9F24 - chains A and C; structure by X-ray diffraction, 2.06 A resolution.

[Chain A]
Molecule: Green fluorescent protein
Source organism: Aequorea victoria
UniProtKB: P42212 (GFP_AEQVI); aligned to UniProt positions 2-238 over residues 2-238
Sequence (239 residues; numbered -2 to 238; 2 numbers in that range are skipped by the numbering (no residue carries them; nothing is unmodelled there); the number before each row is that of its first residue; numbers below 1 keep their minus sign (Gly-2 is residue -2)):
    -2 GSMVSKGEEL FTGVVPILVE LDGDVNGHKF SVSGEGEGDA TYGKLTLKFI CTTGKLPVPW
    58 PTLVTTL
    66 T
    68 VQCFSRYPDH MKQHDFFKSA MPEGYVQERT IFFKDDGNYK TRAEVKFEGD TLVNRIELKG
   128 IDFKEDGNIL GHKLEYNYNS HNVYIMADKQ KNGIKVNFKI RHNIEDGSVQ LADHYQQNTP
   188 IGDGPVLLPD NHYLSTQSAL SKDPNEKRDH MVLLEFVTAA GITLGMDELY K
Disordered / not traced: -2 to 0, 235-238
Glycans and other covalent adducts: covalent link Leu64-Thr66; covalent link Thr66-Val68
Modified / non-standard residues: Thr66 (chromophore; CRO)
Differences from the reference sequence: expression tag (-2 to 1); engineered mutation Leu64 (Phe in P42212), Leu231 (His in P42212); chromophore (66, 66, 66)

[Chain C]
Molecule: DARPin DP4
Source organism: synthetic construct
Notes: antibody fragment or engineered binder
Sequence (123 residues; each row starts with the number of its first residue):
    12 GSDLGKKLLE AARAGQGDEV RILMANGADV NAEDLHGSTP LHLAALIGHL EIVEVLLKYG
    72 ADVNASDMWG NTPLHLAAWS GHLEIVEVLL KNGADVNAQD KFGKTAFDIS IDNGNEDLAE
   132 ILQ

[Chain A / chain C interface]
Pairs across the interface - 42 pairs, chain A then chain C:
  Thr9(A) with Arg24(C), hydrogen bond (backbone-side chain)
  Gly10(A) with Arg24(C)
  Val11(A) with Arg24(C)
  Asp36(A) with Arg24(C), salt bridge
  Thr38(A) with Arg24(C), hydrogen bond; Leu57(C)
  Tyr39(A) with Ser49(C), hydrogen bond; His53(C); Leu54(C), hydrophobic; Leu57(C), hydrophobic; Asp78(C), hydrogen bond; Asn82(C); Leu87(C); Trp90(C)
  Lys41(A) with Asp45(C), salt bridge; His47(C); Ser49(C), hydrogen bond
  Leu42(A) with His47(C), hydrogen bond (backbone-side chain)
  Thr43(A) with Leu46(C); His47(C), hydrogen bond
  Arg73(A) with Trp90(C), hydrogen bond (side chain-backbone); Asn124(C)
  Pro75(A) with Trp90(C), hydrophobic; Asn124(C)
  His77(A) with Asp123(C); Asn124(C), hydrogen bond
  Ser202(A) with Phe113(C)
  Gln204(A) with Trp80(C); Lys112(C); Phe113(C)
  Ser205(A) with Trp80(C)
  Ala206(A) with Met79(C), hydrophobic
  Leu221(A) with Leu46(C); His47(C); Met79(C), hydrophobic; Trp80(C)
  Glu222(A) with His47(C), hydrogen bond (backbone-side chain)
  Phe223(A) with Trp80(C); Asn82(C); Trp90(C), hydrophobic
  Thr225(A) with Trp90(C)
  Ala226(A) with Trp90(C)
Also at the interface, not in a pair above, chain A (23 interface residues in all): Tyr74, Asp76
Also at the interface, not in a pair above, chain C (19 interface residues in all): Ser91

[Overview]
The interface between chain A and chain C involves 23 residues on one side and 19 on the other; the contacts
include 10 hydrogen bonds and 2 salt bridges. Polar pairs include Asp36(A)-Arg24(C), Lys41(A)-Asp45(C) and
Thr9(A)-Arg24(C).
Here chain A is Green fluorescent protein (Aequorea victoria) and chain C is DARPin DP4 (synthetic construct).
Entry 9F24 (DARPin eGFP complex DP4 (2G71)) was determined by X-ray diffraction together with 9F22 and 9F23
from the same study.
